Entry 7CFI (X-ray diffraction, 2.45 A resolution); this record covers chain A.

[Chain A]
Molecule: Hemolysin
Source organism: Thermus parvatiensis
UniProt: A0A109QFA5 (A0A109QFA5_9DEIN); numbering as in UniProt (aligned over 207-348)
Sequence (142 residues; numbered 207 to 348; the number before each row is that of its first residue):
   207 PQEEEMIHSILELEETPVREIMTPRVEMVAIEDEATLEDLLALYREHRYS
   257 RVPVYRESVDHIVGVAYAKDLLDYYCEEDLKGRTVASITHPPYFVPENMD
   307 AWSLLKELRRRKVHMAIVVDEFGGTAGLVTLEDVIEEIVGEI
Cystine bridges: Cys282 forms a disulfide with the same residue of a neighbouring copy of this chain
Bound ions: Mg2+: Glu338, Glu342, Ile348
Small-molecule neighbours: ATP (adenosine-5'-triphosphate): Thr229, Glu233, Met234, Val235, Arg254, Tyr255, Ser256, Arg257, Val258, Pro259, His320, Met321, Leu334, Thr336, Glu338, Asp339

[Summary]
Chain A binds ATP. Glu338, Glu342 and Ile348 form the Mg2+ site.
Chain A is Hemolysin (Thermus parvatiensis); the structure, Structure of the CBS domain of the bacterial
CNNM/CorC family Mg2+ transporter in complex with ATP, was determined by X-ray diffraction together with 7CFG
and 7CFH from the same study.
